PDB entry 8SFL | electron microscopy, 3.30 A resolution | chains A and D of the 4 polymer chains in the assembly

== Chain A ==
Molecule: CRISPR-associated endonuclease Cas12a
Organism: Acidaminococcus sp. BV3L6
Notes: EC 3.1.21.1, 4.6.1.22
Reference sequence: U2UMQ6 (CS12A_ACISB); residues 1-1307 here = UniProt positions 1-1307
Amino-acid sequence (1311 residues; row label = number of the first residue in the row; numbers below 1 keep their minus sign (Gly-3 is residue -3)):
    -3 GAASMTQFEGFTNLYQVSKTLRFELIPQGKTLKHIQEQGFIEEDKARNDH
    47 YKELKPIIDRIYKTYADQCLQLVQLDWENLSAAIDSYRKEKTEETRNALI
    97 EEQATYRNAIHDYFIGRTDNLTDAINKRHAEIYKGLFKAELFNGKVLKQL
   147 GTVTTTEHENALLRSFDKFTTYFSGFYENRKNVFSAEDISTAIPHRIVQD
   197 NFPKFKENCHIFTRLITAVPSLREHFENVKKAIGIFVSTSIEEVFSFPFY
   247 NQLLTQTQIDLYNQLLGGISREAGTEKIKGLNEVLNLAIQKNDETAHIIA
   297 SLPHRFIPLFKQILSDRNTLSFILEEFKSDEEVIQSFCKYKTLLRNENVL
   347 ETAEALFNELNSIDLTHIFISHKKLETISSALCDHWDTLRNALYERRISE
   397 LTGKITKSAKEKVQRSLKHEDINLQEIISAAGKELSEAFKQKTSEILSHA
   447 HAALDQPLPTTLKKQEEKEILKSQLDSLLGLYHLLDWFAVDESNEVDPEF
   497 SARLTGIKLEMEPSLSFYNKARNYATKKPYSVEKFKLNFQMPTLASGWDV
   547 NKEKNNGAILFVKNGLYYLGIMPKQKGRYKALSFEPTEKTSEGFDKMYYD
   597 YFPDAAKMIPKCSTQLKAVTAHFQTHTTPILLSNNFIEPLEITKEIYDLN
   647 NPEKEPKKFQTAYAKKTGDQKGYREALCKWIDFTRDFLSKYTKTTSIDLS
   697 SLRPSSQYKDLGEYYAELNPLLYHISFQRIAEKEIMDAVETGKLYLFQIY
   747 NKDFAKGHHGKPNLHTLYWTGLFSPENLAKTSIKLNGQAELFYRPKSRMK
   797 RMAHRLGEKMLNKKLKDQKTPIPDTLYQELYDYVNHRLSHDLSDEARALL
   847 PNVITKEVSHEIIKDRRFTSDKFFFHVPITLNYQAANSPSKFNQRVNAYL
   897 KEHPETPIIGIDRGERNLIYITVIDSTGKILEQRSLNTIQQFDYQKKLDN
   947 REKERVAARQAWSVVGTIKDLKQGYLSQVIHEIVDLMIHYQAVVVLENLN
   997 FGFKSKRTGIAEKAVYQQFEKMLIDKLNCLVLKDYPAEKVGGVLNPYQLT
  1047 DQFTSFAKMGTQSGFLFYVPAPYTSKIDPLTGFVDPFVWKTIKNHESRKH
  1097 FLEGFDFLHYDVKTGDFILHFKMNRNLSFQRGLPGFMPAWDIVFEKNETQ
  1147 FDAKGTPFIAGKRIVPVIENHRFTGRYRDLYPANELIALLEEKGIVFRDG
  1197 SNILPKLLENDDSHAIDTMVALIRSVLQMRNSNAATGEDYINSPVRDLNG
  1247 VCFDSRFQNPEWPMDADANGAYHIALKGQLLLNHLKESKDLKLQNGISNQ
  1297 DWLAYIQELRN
Unresolved in the structure: -3 to 0, 266-271, 398-402
Sequence notes: expression tag (-3 to 0)
Swiss-Prot annotation at these positions:
  - DNA-binding region: Pro599 to Lys607 (PAM-binding on target DNA), Lys780 to Gly783 (Target DNA), Arg951 to Lys968 (Target DNA), Ser1051 to Ala1053 (Target DNA)
  - region: Met1 to Gly35 (WED-I (OBD-I)), Gln941 to Ala957 (Bridge helix)
  - active site: His800 (For pre-crRNA processing), Lys809 (For pre-crRNA processing), Lys860 (For pre-crRNA processing), Asp908 (For DNase activity of RuvC domain), Glu993 (For DNase activity of RuvC domain), Arg1226 (For DNase activity of nuclease domain), Asp1263 (For DNase activity of RuvC domain)
  - binding site (crRNA): Tyr47 to Lys51, Asn175, Arg176, Lys307 to Leu310, Lys752 to His761, Met806 to Asn808
  - site: Arg18 (Binds crRNA), Thr167 (Binds PAM on target DNA), Arg192 (Binds crRNA), Trp382 (Binds crRNA-target DNA heteroduplex), Lys548 (Binds PAM on target DNA), Lys607 (Binds sequence-specific recognition of both target and non-target strand bases in PAM), His872 (Binds crRNA), Gln1014 (Binds target DNA)
  - mutagenesis: Thr167 (T167A: Wild-type to slightly improved guided indel formation), Arg176 (R176A: Decreased guided indel formation), Arg192 (R192A: Decreased guided indel formation), Trp382 (W382A: Nearly complete loss of guided indel formation), Lys548 (K548A: Decreased guided indel formation), Met604 (M604A: Decreased guided indel formation), Lys607 (K607A: Nearly complete loss of guided indel formation, probable loss of PAM recognition), Lys780 (K780A: Nearly complete loss of guided indel formation), Gly783 (G783P: Complete loss of guided indel formation), Asp908 (D908A: No longer provides resistance to plasmids or phage in E.coli; D908P: Complete loss of guided indel formation; neither DNA strand is cleaved in vitro), Arg951 (R951A: Nearly complete loss of guided indel formation), Arg955 (R955A: Partial loss of guided indel formation), 6 further mutagenesis entries in UniProt
From the paper describing this entry:
  - mutagenesis - F999A, R1003A: unchanged catalytic activity on 20-bp target
  - mutagenesis - F999A, R1003A (14-fold): decreased catalytic activity on 16-bp target
  - mutagenesis - R1003A: unchanged catalytic activity (TS cleavage of the 20-bp target)
  - mutagenesis - R1003A (7-fold): decreased catalytic activity (TS cleavage of the 16-bp target)

== Chain D ==
Molecule: 56-nt DNA strand
Sequence (56 nucleotides; numbered -3 to 52; the number before each row is that of its first residue; numbers below 1 keep their minus sign (DC-3 is residue -3)):
    -3 CGCTCTTCCGATCTTTTAGTGATAAGTGGAATGCGTACTGGAGTAGCTAC
    47 TGTGCT
Unresolved in the structure: -3 to 0, 41-52

== Interface between chain A and chain D ==
Pairs across the interface (51):
  Arg92(A) - DA21(D)  hydrogen bond to the base
  Arg92(A) - DG22(D)  base contact
  Lys134(A) - DT12(D)  phosphate contact
  Lys134(A) - DT13(D)  phosphate contact
  Ala135(A) - DT12(D)  hydrogen bond to the phosphate
  Lys164(A) - DT10(D)  phosphate contact
  Lys164(A) - DT11(D)  phosphate contact
  Phe165(A) - DT11(D)  phosphate contact
  Thr166(A) - DT11(D)  hydrogen bond to the phosphate
  Thr167(A) - DT11(D)  hydrogen bond to the phosphate
  Thr167(A) - DT12(D)  base contact
  Arg411(A) - DA33(D)  salt bridge to the phosphate
  Pro538(A) - DT10(D)  phosphate contact
  Asn551(A) - DT10(D)  base contact
  Lys570(A) - DT10(D)  salt bridge to the phosphate
  Arg574(A) - DC9(D)  phosphate contact
  Tyr575(A) - DC9(D)  hydrogen bond to the phosphate
  Asp600(A) - DG15(D)  base contact
  Asp600(A) - DT16(D)  base contact
  Ala602(A) - DG15(D)  sugar contact
  Ala602(A) - DT16(D)  base contact
  Lys603(A) - DA14(D)  sugar contact
  Lys603(A) - DG15(D)  base contact
  Pro606(A) - DA14(D)  phosphate contact
  Lys607(A) - DT13(D)  hydrogen bond to the base
  Asn646(A) - DG15(D)  hydrogen bond to the phosphate
  Lys653(A) - DG15(D)  salt bridge to the phosphate
  Lys653(A) - DT16(D)  salt bridge to the phosphate
  Gln656(A) - DT16(D)  hydrogen bond to the phosphate
  Gln656(A) - DG17(D)  phosphate contact
  Thr657(A) - DG17(D)  hydrogen bond to the phosphate
  Thr657(A) - DA18(D)  phosphate contact
  Leu707(A) - DT16(D)  sugar contact
  Gly708(A) - DG17(D)  sugar contact
  Tyr711(A) - DT16(D)  sugar contact
  Asn883(A) - DG17(D)  hydrogen bond to the base
  Lys887(A) - DT19(D)  salt bridge to the phosphate
  Asn996(A) - DG25(D)  hydrogen bond to the phosphate
  Phe997(A) - DG24(D)  sugar contact
  Phe997(A) - DG25(D)  phosphate contact
  Phe997(A) - DA26(D)  base contact
  Phe999(A) - DA27(D)  base contact
  Pro1068(A) - DA26(D)  base contact
  Arg1168(A) - DG31(D)  salt bridge to the phosphate
  Arg1168(A) - DT32(D)  salt bridge to the phosphate
  Phe1169(A) - DC30(D)  phosphate contact
  Phe1169(A) - DG31(D)  phosphate contact
  Lys1288(A) - DA21(D)  salt bridge to the phosphate
  Asn1291(A) - DG22(D)  sugar contact
  Ser1294(A) - DG24(D)  base contact
  Asn1295(A) - DA26(D)  base contact
Other interface residues (no listed pair), chain A (47 interface residues in all): Phe133, Lys408, Thr539, Met604, Gln611, Phe655, Asp706, Ser884, Ala1053, Lys1054
Other interface residues (no listed pair), chain D (24 interface residues in all): DA20, DT23, DC34

== In short ==
47 residues of chain A face 24 of chain D across their interface; the contacts include 11 hydrogen bonds and 8
salt bridges. Among the polar pairs are Arg92(A)-DA21(D), Lys607(A)-DT13(D) and Asn883(A)-DG17(D). The paper
reports that F999A and R1003A of chain A reduce catalytic activity on 16-bp target; R1003A of chain A reduces
catalytic activity (TS cleavage of the 16-bp target).
Chain A is CRISPR-associated endonuclease Cas12a (Acidaminococcus sp. BV3L6) and chain D is a 56-nt DNA
strand; the structure, WT CRISPR-Cas12a with a 15bp R-loop, was determined by electron microscopy together
with 8SFH, 8SFI, 8SFJ, 8SFN, 8SFO, 8SFP, 8SFQ and 8SFR from the same study.
